Entry 3VKB (X-ray diffraction, 1.80 A resolution); this record covers chains A and B.

Chain A (and B):
Name: MoeO5
Organism: Streptomyces ghanaensis
Notes: chain B of this document is another copy of the same molecule, construct and numbering; everything in this record applies to it too
UniProt: A0A011 (A0A011_9ACTO); residues 1-281 here = UniProt positions 1-281
Sequence (286 residues; numbered -4 to 281; the number before each row is that of its first residue; numbers below 1 keep their minus sign (Ala-4 is residue -4)):
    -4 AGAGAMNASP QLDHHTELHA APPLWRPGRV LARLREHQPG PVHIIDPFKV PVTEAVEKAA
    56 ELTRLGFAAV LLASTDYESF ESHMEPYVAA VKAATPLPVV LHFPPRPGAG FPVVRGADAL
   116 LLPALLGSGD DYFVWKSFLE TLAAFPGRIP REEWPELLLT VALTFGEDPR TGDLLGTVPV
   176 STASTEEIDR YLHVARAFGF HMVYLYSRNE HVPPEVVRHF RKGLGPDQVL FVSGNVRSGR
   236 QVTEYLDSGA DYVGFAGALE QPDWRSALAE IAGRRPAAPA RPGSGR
Unresolved in the structure: -4 to 15, 269-281 (chain B: -4 to 15, 270-281)
Sequence notes: expression tag (-4 to 0)
Metal / ion sites: Mg2+ site 1: Asp41, Ser69, Asp71 (together with pyrophosphate); Mg2+ site 2: Leu137, Ala138, Phe140 (shared with Leu137(B), Ala138(B), Phe140(B) of chain B)
Small-molecule neighbours:
  - farnesyl thiopyrophosphate (FPS; S-[(2E,6E)-3,7,11-trimethyldodeca-2,6,10-trienyl] trihydrogen thiodiphosphate): Ile39, Ala68, Ser69, Thr70, His97, Phe98, Pro99, Pro118, Leu120, Ala157, Thr159, Thr166, Leu170, Tyr199, Tyr201, Ser228, Gly229, Asn230, Val231, Phe250, Ala251, Gly252
  - pyrophosphate (POP): Asp41, Lys44, Ser69, Thr70, Asp71, Tyr201, Arg203
Reported in the primary citation:
  - Mg2+ coordination: Asp41
  - catalytic residues: Asp41, His97
  - mutagenesis - H97C: abolished catalytic activity

Interface between chain A and chain B:
Residue-residue contacts - 43 pairs, chain A then chain B:
  Trp20(A) - Lys131(B)
  Trp20(A) - Leu134(B)  hydrophobic
  Trp20(A) - Glu135(B)
  Arg21(A) - Glu135(B)  salt bridge
  Leu121(A) - Phe193(B)  hydrophobic
  Asp126(A) - Ala192(B)
  Asp126(A) - Phe193(B)
  Asp126(A) - Gly194(B)
  Val129(A) - Ala192(B)
  Val129(A) - Phe193(B)  hydrophobic
  Trp130(A) - Trp130(B)  hydrophobic
  Trp130(A) - Phe133(B)  hydrophobic
  Trp130(A) - Phe193(B)  hydrogen bond (side chain-backbone)
  Trp130(A) - Phe195(B)  hydrophobic
  Lys131(A) - Trp20(B)
  Lys131(A) - Leu154(B)
  Lys131(A) - Phe193(B)
  Lys131(A) - Gly194(B)  hydrogen bond (side chain-backbone)
  Phe133(A) - Trp130(B)  hydrophobic
  Leu134(A) - Trp20(B)  hydrophobic
  Leu134(A) - Leu137(B)  hydrophobic
  Glu135(A) - Trp20(B)
  Glu135(A) - Arg21(B)  salt bridge
  Leu137(A) - Leu137(B)
  Leu137(A) - Ala138(B)
  Ala138(A) - Leu19(B)  hydrophobic
  Ala138(A) - Leu137(B)
  Ala138(A) - Phe140(B)
  Phe140(A) - Ala138(B)
  Leu154(A) - Lys131(B)
  Arg185(A) - His188(B)
  His188(A) - Arg185(B)
  Ala192(A) - Asp126(B)
  Ala192(A) - Val129(B)
  Phe193(A) - Leu121(B)  hydrophobic
  Phe193(A) - Asp126(B)
  Phe193(A) - Val129(B)  hydrophobic
  Phe193(A) - Trp130(B)  hydrogen bond (backbone-side chain)
  Phe193(A) - Lys131(B)
  Phe193(A) - Phe193(B)  hydrophobic
  Gly194(A) - Asp126(B)
  Gly194(A) - Lys131(B)  hydrogen bond (backbone-side chain)
  Phe195(A) - Trp130(B)  hydrophobic
Also at the interface, not in a pair above, chain A (24 interface residues in all): Leu19, Tyr127, Val189, His196
Also at the interface, not in a pair above, chain B (25 interface residues in all): Tyr127, Glu181, Val189, His196

In short:
24 residues of chain A face 25 of chain B across their interface; the contacts include 4 hydrogen bonds and 2
salt bridges. Polar contacts include Arg21(A)-Glu135(B), Trp130(A)-Phe193(B) and Lys131(A)-Gly194(B). Bound to
chain A: pyrophosphate and farnesyl thiopyrophosphate. From the paper: catalytic residues Asp41(A) and
His97(A); H97C of chain A abolishes catalytic activity.
Both chains are MoeO5 (Streptomyces ghanaensis). Entry 3VKB (Crystal structure of MoeO5 soaked with FsPP
overnight) was determined by X-ray diffraction, deposited together with 3VK5, 3VKA and 3VKD.
